PDB entry 1N86 | X-ray diffraction, 3.20 A resolution | chains C and F of the 10 polymer chains in the assembly

[Chain C (and F)]
Molecule: Fibrin gamma chain
From: Homo sapiens
Notes: fragment: double-d gamma chain; chain F of this document is another copy of the same molecule, construct and numbering; everything in this record applies to it too
Chain sequence (324 residues; numbered 88 to 411; the number before each row is that of its first residue):
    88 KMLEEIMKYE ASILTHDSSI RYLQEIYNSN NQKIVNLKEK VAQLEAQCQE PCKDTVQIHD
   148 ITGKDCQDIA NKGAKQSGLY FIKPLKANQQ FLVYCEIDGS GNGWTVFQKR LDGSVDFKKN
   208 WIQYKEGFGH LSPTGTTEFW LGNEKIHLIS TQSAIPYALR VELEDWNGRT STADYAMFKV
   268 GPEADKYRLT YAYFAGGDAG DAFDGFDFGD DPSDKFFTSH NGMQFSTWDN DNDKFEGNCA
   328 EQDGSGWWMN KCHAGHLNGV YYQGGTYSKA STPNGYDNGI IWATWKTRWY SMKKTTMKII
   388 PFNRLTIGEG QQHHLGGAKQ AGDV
Disordered / not traced: 88-96, 392-411
Disulfides: Cys153-Cys182, Cys326-Cys339
Ion coordination: Ca2+: Asp318, Asp320, Phe322, Gly324

[Interface between chain C and chain F]
Pairs across the interface - 11 pairs, chain C then chain F:
  Ala241(C) - Tyr280(F)
  Pro243(C) - Ala279(F)
  Pro243(C) - Tyr280(F)
  Met264(C) - Tyr278(F)
  Met264(C) - Ala279(F)
  Arg275(C) - Pro299(F)
  Ala279(C) - Asn308(F)
  Ala279(C) - Gly309(F)
  Tyr280(C) - Thr277(F)
  Asn308(C) - Phe303(F)
  Gly309(C) - Phe303(F)
Other interface residues (no listed pair), chain C (9 interface residues in all): Thr277
Other interface residues (no listed pair), chain F (10 interface residues in all): Arg275, Ser300

[In short]
9 residues of chain C face 10 of chain F across their interface. Asp318(C), Asp320(C), Phe322(C) and Gly324(C)
coordinate Ca2+.
Chain C and chain F are both Fibrin gamma chain (Homo sapiens); the structure, Crystal structure of human
D-dimer from cross-linked fibrin complexed with GPR and GHRPLDK peptide ligands, was determined by X-ray
diffraction (same publication as 1N73 and 1N8E).
